8QYD - chains A and E of the 7 polymer chains in the assembly; structure by electron microscopy, 2.67 A resolution.

== Chain A (and E) ==
Molecule: Anti-phage defense ZorAB system ZorA
From: Escherichia coli
Notes: chain E of this document is another copy of the same molecule, construct and numbering; everything in this record applies to it too
UniProt: A0A0V7WZR2 (A0A0V7WZR2_ECOLX); residue numbers follow UniProt; this construct covers 1-729
Sequence (729 residues; row label = number of the first residue in the row):
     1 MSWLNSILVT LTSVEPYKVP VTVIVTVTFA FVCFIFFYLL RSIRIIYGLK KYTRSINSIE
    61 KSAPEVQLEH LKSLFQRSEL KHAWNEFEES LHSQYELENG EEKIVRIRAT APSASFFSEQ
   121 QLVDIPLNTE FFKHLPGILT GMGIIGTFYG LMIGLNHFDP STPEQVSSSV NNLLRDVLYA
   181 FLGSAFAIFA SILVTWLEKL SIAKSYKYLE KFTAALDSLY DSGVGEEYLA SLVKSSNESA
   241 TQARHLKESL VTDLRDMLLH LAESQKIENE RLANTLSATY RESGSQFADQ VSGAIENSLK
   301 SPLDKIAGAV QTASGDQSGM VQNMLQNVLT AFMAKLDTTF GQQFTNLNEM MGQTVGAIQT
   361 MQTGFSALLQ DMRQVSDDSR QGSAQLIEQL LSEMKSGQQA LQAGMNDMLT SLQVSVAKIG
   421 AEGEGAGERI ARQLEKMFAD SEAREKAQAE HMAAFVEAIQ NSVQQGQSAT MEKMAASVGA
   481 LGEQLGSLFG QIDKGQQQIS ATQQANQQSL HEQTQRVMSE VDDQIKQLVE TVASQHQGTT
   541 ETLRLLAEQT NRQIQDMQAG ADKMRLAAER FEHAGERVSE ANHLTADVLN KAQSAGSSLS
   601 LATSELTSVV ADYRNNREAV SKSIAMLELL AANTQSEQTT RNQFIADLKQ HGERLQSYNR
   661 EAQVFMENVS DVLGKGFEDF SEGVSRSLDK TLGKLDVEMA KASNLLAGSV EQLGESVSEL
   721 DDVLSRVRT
Not modelled in the structure: 281-729
Metal / ion sites: Ca2+ site 1: E86, E89 (shared with 2 residues of chain B); Ca2+ site 2: D217, Y220 (shared with E86(E), E89(E) of chain E)
What the authors report for this chain:
  - Ca2+ coordination: D217, Y220
  - contacts within the chain: H92-Y228
  - self-association interface (contacts with another copy of this molecule): L250, L254, L258, L261
  - binding site for palmitic acid: L250, L254, L258, L261
  - mutagenesis - L250G/L254G/L258G/L261G, L250N/L254N/L258N/L261N: decreased stability in response to TMD domain

== Chain A / chain E interface ==
Contacting residue pairs - 86 pairs, chain A then chain E:
  Y17(A) - M1(E)
  Y17(A) - L4(E)  hydrophobic
  P20(A) - L4(E)  hydrophobic
  E119(A) - Q120(E)  hydrogen bond
  S167(A) - P160(E)  hydrogen bond (side chain-backbone)
  S167(A) - S161(E)
  V170(A) - P160(E)  hydrophobic
  N171(A) - P160(E)
  L174(A) - L155(E)  hydrophobic
  L174(A) - F158(E)  hydrophobic
  R175(A) - L8(E)
  R175(A) - N156(E)
  V177(A) - L155(E)  hydrophobic
  L178(A) - L8(E)  hydrophobic
  L178(A) - M152(E)
  L178(A) - N156(E)
  Y179(A) - L4(E)  hydrophobic
  Y179(A) - N5(E)
  Y179(A) - L8(E)  hydrophobic
  F181(A) - F148(E)  hydrophobic
  F181(A) - L151(E)  hydrophobic
  F181(A) - M152(E)
  L182(A) - L4(E)  hydrophobic
  L182(A) - L11(E)  hydrophobic
  L182(A) - M152(E)  hydrophobic
  S184(A) - F148(E)
  A185(A) - F148(E)  hydrophobic
  I188(A) - G141(E)
  I188(A) - I144(E)  hydrophobic
  I188(A) - I145(E)  hydrophobic
  I188(A) - F148(E)  hydrophobic
  F189(A) - I145(E)  hydrophobic
  I192(A) - G141(E)
  I192(A) - M142(E)  hydrophobic
  I192(A) - I145(E)  hydrophobic
  W196(A) - F131(E)
  K199(A) - E130(E)
  K199(A) - F131(E)
  K199(A) - H134(E)
  L200(A) - F131(E)
  Y206(A) - E130(E)
  K207(A) - I125(E)
  E210(A) - Q121(E)  hydrogen bond
  A214(A) - H82(E)
  D217(A) - E86(E)
  S218(A) - E86(E)
  Y220(A) - E89(E)
  D221(A) - E89(E)
  S222(A) - E89(E)
  E226(A) - H92(E)
  E226(A) - T110(E)
  E226(A) - V224(E)
  L229(A) - G225(E)
  L229(A) - Y228(E)  hydrophobic
  A230(A) - H92(E)
  A230(A) - Y228(E)
  L232(A) - L232(E)
  V233(A) - Y228(E)
  V233(A) - S231(E)
  V233(A) - L232(E)  hydrophobic
  S236(A) - L232(E)
  S236(A) - S235(E)
  N237(A) - S235(E)
  A240(A) - Q242(E)  hydrogen bond (backbone-side chain)
  A243(A) - Q242(E)
  A243(A) - L246(E)
  R244(A) - Q242(E)
  K247(A) - L246(E)
  K247(A) - S249(E)  hydrogen bond
  K247(A) - L250(E)
  K247(A) - D253(E)  salt bridge
  V251(A) - L250(E)  hydrophobic
  V251(A) - D253(E)
  L254(A) - L254(E)  hydrophobic
  L254(A) - M257(E)  hydrophobic
  R255(A) - M257(E)
  L258(A) - M257(E)  hydrophobic
  L258(A) - L261(E)  hydrophobic
  L261(A) - L261(E)  hydrophobic
  A262(A) - E268(E)
  K266(A) - E268(E)
  N269(A) - E268(E)
  N269(A) - L272(E)
  E270(A) - R271(E)
  L272(A) - L272(E)  hydrophobic
  Y280(A) - T279(E)
Other interface residues (no listed pair), chain A (62 interface residues in all): V21, T195, I202, A203, G223, E227, L250, Q265, A273, S277
Other interface residues (no listed pair), chain E (51 interface residues in all): N128, I138, L229, L258, T275

== In short ==
62 residues of chain A face 51 of chain E across their interface, with 5 hydrogen bonds and 1 salt bridge.
Polar contacts include K247(A)-D253(E), E119(A)-Q120(E) and S167(A)-P160(E). The paper reports a binding site
for palmitic acid at L250(A), L254(A) and L258(A) among others; L250G/L254G/L258G/L261G and
L250N/L254N/L258N/L261N of chain A reduce stability in response to TMD domain.
Chain A and chain E are both Anti-phage defense ZorAB system ZorA (Escherichia coli); the structure, Zorya
anti-bacteriophage defense system ZorAB, was determined by electron microscopy (same publication as 8QYH, 8QYK
and 8QYY).
